PDB entry 8WT8 | electron microscopy, 2.90 A resolution | chains B and I of the 10 polymer chains in the assembly

# Chain B
Molecule: IS621 transposase
Source organism: Escherichia coli
UniProt: A0A0E0Y1P1 (A0A0E0Y1P1_ECO1C); numbering as in UniProt (aligned over 1-326)
Sequence (328 residues; numbered -1 to 326; the number before each row is that of its first residue; numbers below 1 keep their minus sign (Gly-1 is residue -1)):
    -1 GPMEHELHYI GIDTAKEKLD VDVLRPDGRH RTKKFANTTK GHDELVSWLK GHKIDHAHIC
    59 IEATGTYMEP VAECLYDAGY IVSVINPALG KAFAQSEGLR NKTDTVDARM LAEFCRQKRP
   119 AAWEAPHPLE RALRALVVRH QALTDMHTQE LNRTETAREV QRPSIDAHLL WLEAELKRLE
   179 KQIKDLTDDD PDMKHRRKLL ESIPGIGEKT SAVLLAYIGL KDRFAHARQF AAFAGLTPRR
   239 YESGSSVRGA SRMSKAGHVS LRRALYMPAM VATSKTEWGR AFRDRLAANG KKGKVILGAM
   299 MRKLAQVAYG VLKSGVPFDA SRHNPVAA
Unresolved in the structure: -1 to 3, 322-326
Construct notes: expression tag (-1 to 0)
What the authors report for this chain:
  - mutagenesis - D11A/E60A/D102A/D105A, S241A: abolished catalytic activity

# Chain I
Molecule: donor DNA-target DNA
Sequence (33 nucleotides; each row starts with the number of its first residue):
     1 TGCAGGCCAT AAGTCAATCT ACAGATGAGC TCG
Unresolved in the structure: 1-4, 32-33
Ion coordination: Mg2+: DT20, DA21 (shared with 2 residues of chain A)

# How chain B and chain I interact
Pairs across the interface - 28 pairs, chain B then chain I:
  Thr146(B) - DG24(I)  sugar contact
  Leu149(B) - DG24(I)  phosphate contact
  Leu149(B) - DA25(I)  phosphate contact
  Asn150(B) - DA23(I)  base contact
  Asn150(B) - DG24(I)  sugar contact
  Glu153(B) - DC22(I)  sugar contact
  Glu153(B) - DA23(I)  sugar contact
  Ile201(B) - DA28(I)  phosphate contact
  Pro202(B) - DA28(I)  phosphate contact
  Gly203(B) - DG27(I)  sugar contact
  Gly203(B) - DA28(I)  hydrogen bond to the phosphate
  Ile204(B) - DA28(I)  hydrogen bond to the phosphate
  Gly205(B) - DG27(I)  hydrogen bond to the phosphate
  Glu206(B) - DG27(I)  phosphate contact
  Lys207(B) - DT26(I)  phosphate contact
  Lys207(B) - DG27(I)  hydrogen bond to the phosphate
  Thr208(B) - DT26(I)  hydrogen bond to the phosphate
  Thr208(B) - DG27(I)  hydrogen bond to the phosphate
  Arg261(B) - DG24(I)  base contact
  Tyr264(B) - DA25(I)  base contact
  Met265(B) - DA25(I)  base contact
  Met265(B) - DT26(I)  sugar contact
  Val269(B) - DT26(I)  base contact
  Val269(B) - DG27(I)  base contact
  Val269(B) - DA28(I)  sugar contact
  Lys273(B) - DA28(I)  hydrogen bond to the base
  Lys273(B) - DG29(I)  hydrogen bond to the base
  Thr274(B) - DA28(I)  sugar contact
Other interface residues (no listed pair), chain B (20 interface residues in all): Thr142, Pro266

# Overview
20 residues of chain B face 8 of chain I across their interface, with 8 hydrogen bonds. Polar contacts include
Lys273(B)-DA28(I), Lys273(B)-DG29(I) and Gly203(B)-DA28(I). DT20(I) and DA21(I) form the Mg2+ site. The paper
reports that D11A/E60A/D102A/D105A and S241A of chain B abolish catalytic activity.
Here chain B is IS621 transposase (Escherichia coli) and chain I is donor DNA-target DNA. Entry 8WT8 (Cryo-EM
structure of the IS621 recombinase in complex with bridge RNA, donor DNA, and target DNA ...) was determined
by electron microscopy together with 8WT6, 8WT7 and 8WT9 from the same study.
